Entry 7V90 (electron microscopy, 3.50 A resolution); this record covers chains A and I of the 10 polymer chains in the assembly.

Chain A:
Molecule: Histone H3.1
Organism: Homo sapiens
UniProtKB: P68431 (H31_HUMAN); residues 0-135 here correspond to UniProt positions 1-136 (UniProt number = residue number + 1)
Chain sequence (136 residues; each row starts with the number of its first residue; numbering starts at 0):
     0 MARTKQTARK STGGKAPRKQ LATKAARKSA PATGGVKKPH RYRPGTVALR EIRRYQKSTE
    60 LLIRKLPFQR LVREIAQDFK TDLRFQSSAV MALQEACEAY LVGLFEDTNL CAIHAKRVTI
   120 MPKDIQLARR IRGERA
Disordered / not traced: 0-35
UniProt features mapped onto this chain:
  - modified residue: Arg2 (Asymmetric dimethylarginine), Thr3 (Phosphothreonine), Lys4 (Allysine), Gln5 (5-glutamyl dopamine), Thr6 (Phosphothreonine), Arg8 (Citrulline), Lys9 (N6,N6,N6-trimethyllysine), Ser10 (ADP-ribosylserine), Thr11 (Phosphothreonine), Lys14 (N6-(2-hydroxyisobutyryl)lysine), Arg17 (Asymmetric dimethylarginine), Lys18 (N6-(2-hydroxyisobutyryl)lysine), Lys23 (N6-(2-hydroxyisobutyryl)lysine), Arg26 (Citrulline), Lys27 (N6,N6,N6-trimethyllysine), Ser28 (ADP-ribosylserine), Lys36 (N6,N6,N6-trimethyllysine), Lys37 (N6-methyllysine), Tyr41 (Phosphotyrosine), Lys56 (N6,N6,N6-trimethyllysine) and 8 more in UniProt
  - lipidation: Lys18 (N6-decanoyllysine)

Chain I:
Molecule: 145-nt DNA strand
Organism: Homo sapiens
Sequence (145 nucleotides; row label = number of the first residue in the row; numbers below 1 keep their minus sign (DG-72 is residue -72)):
   -72 GGGTTAGGGT TAGGGTTAGG GTTAGGGTTA GGGTTAGGGT TAGGGTTAGG GTTAGGGTTA
   -12 GGGTTAGGGT TAGGGTTAGG GTTAGGGTTA GGGTTAGGGT TAGGGTTAGG GTTAGGGTTA
    48 GGGTTAGGGT TAGGGTTAGG GTTAG

How chain A and chain I interact:
Residue-residue contacts (22):
  Lys37(A) - DA71(I)  hydrogen bond to the phosphate
  Lys37(A) - DG72(I)  salt bridge to the phosphate
  His39(A) - DG68(I)  base contact
  His39(A) - DT69(I)  hydrogen bond to the base
  His39(A) - DT70(I)  sugar contact
  Arg40(A) - DT70(I)  phosphate contact
  Arg40(A) - DA71(I)  phosphate contact
  Tyr41(A) - DT69(I)  phosphate contact
  Tyr41(A) - DT70(I)  phosphate contact
  Arg42(A) - DG-5(I)  salt bridge to the phosphate
  Arg42(A) - DT70(I)  hydrogen bond to the phosphate
  Thr45(A) - DT69(I)  phosphate contact
  Thr45(A) - DT70(I)  hydrogen bond to the phosphate
  Arg72(A) - DG-23(I)  salt bridge to the phosphate
  Arg83(A) - DG-24(I)  phosphate contact
  Arg83(A) - DG-23(I)  phosphate contact
  Phe84(A) - DG-24(I)  sugar contact
  Phe84(A) - DG-23(I)  hydrogen bond to the phosphate
  Gln85(A) - DG-24(I)  phosphate contact
  Arg116(A) - DT-3(I)  phosphate contact
  Val117(A) - DT-3(I)  hydrogen bond to the phosphate
  Thr118(A) - DT-3(I)  phosphate contact
Also at the interface, not in a pair above, chain A (14 interface residues in all): Arg63
Also at the interface, not in a pair above, chain I (12 interface residues in all): DT-14, DG-4, DT-2

Summary:
14 residues of chain A and 12 residues of chain I are in contact; the contacts include 6 hydrogen bonds and 3
salt bridges. Polar pairs include His39(A)-DT69(I), Lys37(A)-DA71(I) and Arg42(A)-DT70(I).
Here chain A is Histone H3.1 and chain I is a 145-nt DNA strand, both from Homo sapiens. Entry 7V90 (Telomeric
mononucleosome) was determined by electron microscopy, deposited together with 7V96, 7V9C, 7V9J, 7V9K, 7V9S
and 7VA4.
